PDB entry 1Y31 | X-ray diffraction, 2.13 A resolution | chains A and D of the 4 polymer chains in the assembly

Chain A:
Name: Hemoglobin alpha chain
Organism: Homo sapiens
UniProt: P69905 (HBA_HUMAN); residues 1-141 here = UniProt positions 1-141
Amino-acid sequence (141 residues; row label = number of the first residue in the row):
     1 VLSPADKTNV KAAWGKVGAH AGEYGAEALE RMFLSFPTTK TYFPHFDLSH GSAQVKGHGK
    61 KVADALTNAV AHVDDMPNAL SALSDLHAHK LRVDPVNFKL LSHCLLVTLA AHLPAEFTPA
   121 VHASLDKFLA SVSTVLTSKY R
Metal / ion sites: heme Fe near His-87 (its only coordinating residue here)
Ligand contacts: heme (HEM): Met-32, Thr-39, Tyr-42, Phe-43, His-45, Phe-46, His-58, Lys-61, Val-62, Ala-65, Leu-66, Leu-83, Leu-86, His-87, Leu-91, Val-93, Asn-97, Phe-98, Leu-101, Val-132, Ser-133, Leu-136
Swiss-Prot annotation at these positions:
  - site: Lys-61 (Not glycated)

Chain D:
Name: Hemoglobin beta chain
Organism: Homo sapiens
UniProt: P68871 (HBB_HUMAN); residue numbers follow UniProt; this construct covers 1-146
Amino-acid sequence (146 residues; row label = number of the first residue in the row):
     1 MHLTPEEKSA VTALWGKVNV DEVGGEALGR LLVVAPWTQR FFESFGDLST PDAVMGNPKV
    61 KAHGKKVLGA FSDGLAHLDN LKGTFATLSE LHCDKLHVDP ENFRLLGNVL VCVLAHHFGK
   121 EFTPPVQAAY QKVVAGVANA LAHKYH
Sequence notes: engineered mutation Met-1 (Val in P68871), Ala-35 (Tyr in P68871)
Metal / ion sites: heme Fe near His-92 (its only coordinating residue here)
Ligand contacts: heme (HEM): Leu-31, Thr-38, Phe-41, Phe-42, Phe-45, His-63, Lys-66, Val-67, Ala-70, Phe-71, Phe-85, Leu-88, Leu-91, His-92, Leu-96, Val-98, Asn-102, Phe-103, Leu-106, Val-137, Leu-141

Interface between chain A and chain D:
Residue-residue contacts - 24 pairs, chain A then chain D:
  Pro-37(A) with His-146(D)
  Thr-38(A) with Pro-100(D)
  Lys-40(A) with His-146(D), hydrogen bond (side chain-backbone)
  Thr-41(A) with His-97(D); Asp-99(D)
  Tyr-42(A) with Arg-40(D); Asp-99(D), hydrogen bond
  Pro-44(A) with His-97(D)
  Leu-91(A) with Arg-40(D), hydrogen bond (backbone-side chain)
  Arg-92(A) with Trp-37(D); Arg-40(D), hydrogen bond (backbone-side chain); Glu-43(D), salt bridge
  Asp-94(A) with Trp-37(D), hydrogen bond; Asp-99(D); Glu-101(D); Leu-105(D)
  Pro-95(A) with Trp-37(D)
  Val-96(A) with Glu-101(D)
  Asn-97(A) with Asp-99(D)
  Tyr-140(A) with Pro-36(D); Trp-37(D), hydrophobic
  Arg-141(A) with Val-34(D), hydrogen bond (side chain-backbone); Pro-36(D); Trp-37(D)
Interface residues without a listed pair, chain D (14 interface residues in all): Gln-39, Val-98, Tyr-145

In short:
Chain A and chain D each contribute 14 residues to their interface; the contacts include 6 hydrogen bonds and
1 salt bridge. Polar pairs include Arg-92(A)/Glu-43(D), Lys-40(A)/His-146(D) and Tyr-42(A)/Asp-99(D). Bound to
chain A: heme. Bound to chain D: heme.
Here chain A is Hemoglobin alpha chain and chain D is Hemoglobin beta chain, both from Homo sapiens. Entry
1Y31 (T-To-T(High) quaternary transitions in human hemoglobin: betaY35A deoxy low-salt (1 test set)) was
determined by X-ray diffraction (same publication as 1XXT, 1XY0, 1XZ5, 1XZ7, 1XZU, 1XZV and 45 further
entries).
